PDB entry 9G3S | X-ray diffraction, 1.85 A resolution | chains B and C of the 4 polymer chains in the assembly

Chain B (and C):
Protein: Fucose-binding lectin PA-IIL
From: Pseudomonas aeruginosa PAO1
Notes: chain C of this document is another copy of the same molecule, construct and numbering; everything in this record applies to it too
Reference sequence: Q9HYN5 (Q9HYN5_PSEAE); residues 1-114 here correspond to UniProt positions 2-115 (UniProt number = residue number + 1)
Chain sequence (114 residues; each row starts with the number of its first residue):
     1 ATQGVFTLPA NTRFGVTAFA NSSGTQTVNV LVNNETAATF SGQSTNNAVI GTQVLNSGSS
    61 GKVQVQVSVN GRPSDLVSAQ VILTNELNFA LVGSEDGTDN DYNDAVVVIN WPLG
Ion coordination: Ca2+ site 1: Asn-21, Asp-101, Asn-103, Asp-104 (together with alpha-L-fucopyranose) (shared with 1 residue of chain A); Ca2+ site 2: Glu-95, Asp-99, Asp-101, Asp-104 (together with alpha-L-fucopyranose); Ca2+ site 3: Gly-114 (together with alpha-L-fucopyranose) (shared with 4 residues of chain A)
What the authors report for this chain:
  - binding site for alpha-L-fucopyranose: Thr-45
  - binding site for 1-thio-beta-D-galactopyranose: Gly-24, Val-69, Asp-96

Interface between chain B and chain C:
Residue-residue contacts - 17 pairs, chain B then chain C:
  Ala-1(B) / Thr-84(C)
  Thr-2(B) / Thr-84(C)  hydrogen bond (backbone-side chain)
  Val-5(B) / Asn-85(C)
  Phe-6(B) / Asn-85(C)
  Thr-7(B) / Asn-85(C)  hydrogen bond
  Ala-79(B) / Ile-82(C)
  Gln-80(B) / Gln-80(C)
  Gln-80(B) / Val-81(C)
  Gln-80(B) / Ile-82(C)  hydrogen bond (backbone-backbone)
  Val-81(B) / Gln-80(C)
  Ile-82(B) / Ala-79(C)
  Ile-82(B) / Gln-80(C)  hydrogen bond (backbone-backbone)
  Thr-84(B) / Ala-1(C)
  Thr-84(B) / Thr-2(C)  hydrogen bond (side chain-backbone)
  Asn-85(B) / Val-5(C)
  Asn-85(B) / Phe-6(C)
  Asn-85(B) / Thr-7(C)  hydrogen bond
Also at the interface, not in a pair above, chain B (13 interface residues in all): Gln-3, Leu-83
Also at the interface, not in a pair above, chain C (13 interface residues in all): Gln-3, Leu-83

Summary:
The chain B/chain C interface involves 13 residues from each chain, with 6 hydrogen bonds. Polar contacts
include Thr-2(B)/Thr-84(C), Thr-7(B)/Asn-85(C) and Gln-80(B)/Ile-82(C). Asn-21(B), Asp-101(B), Asn-103(B) and
Asp-104(B) coordinate Ca2+ site 1. The paper reports a binding site for 1-thio-beta-D-galactopyranose at
Gly-24(B), Val-69(B) and Asp-96(B); a binding site for alpha-L-fucopyranose at Thr-45(B).
Chain B and chain C are both Fucose-binding lectin PA-IIL (Pseudomonas aeruginosa PAO1); the structure, LecB
from Pseudomonas aeruginosa in complex with a synthetic thiofucoside, was determined by X-ray diffraction
together with 9G3R from the same study.
